Entry 6HW6 (X-ray diffraction, 2.70 A resolution); this record covers chains V and W of the 28 polymer chains in the assembly.

== Chain V ==
Molecule: Proteasome subunit beta type-2
Organism: Saccharomyces cerevisiae (strain ATCC 204508 / S288c)
Notes: EC 3.4.25.1
UniProt: P25043 (PSB2_YEAST); residues 1-232 here correspond to UniProt positions 30-261 (UniProt number = residue number + 29)
Amino-acid sequence (232 residues; each row starts with the number of its first residue):
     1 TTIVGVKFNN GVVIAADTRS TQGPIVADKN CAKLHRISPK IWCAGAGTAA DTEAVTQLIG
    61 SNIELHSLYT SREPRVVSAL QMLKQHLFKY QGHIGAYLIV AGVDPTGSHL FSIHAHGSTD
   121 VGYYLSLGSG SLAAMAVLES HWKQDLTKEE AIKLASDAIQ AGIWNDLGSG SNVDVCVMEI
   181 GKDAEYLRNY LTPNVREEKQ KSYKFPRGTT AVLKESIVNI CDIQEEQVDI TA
Disordered / not traced: 223-232
Glycans and other covalent adducts: compound GT5 linked to Thr1
Curated features (UniProtKB/Swiss-Prot):
  - active site: Thr1 (Nucleophile)

== Chain W ==
Molecule: Proteasome subunit beta type-3
Organism: Saccharomyces cerevisiae (strain ATCC 204508 / S288c)
Notes: EC 3.4.25.1
UniProt: P25451 (PSB3_YEAST); residues 0-204 here correspond to UniProt positions 1-205 (UniProt number = residue number + 1)
Amino-acid sequence (205 residues; row label = number of the first residue in the row; numbering starts at 0):
     0 MSDPSSINGG IVVAMTGKDC VAIACDLRLG SQSLGVSNKF EKIFHYGHVF LGITGLATDV
    60 TTLNEMFRYK TNLYKLKEER AIEPETFTQL VSSSLYERRF GPYFVGPVVA GINSKSGKPF
   120 IAGFDLIGCI DEAKDFIVSG TASDQLFGMC ESLYEPNLEP EDLFETISQA LLNAADRDAL
   180 SGWGAVVYII KKDEVVKRYL KMRQD
Disordered / not traced: 0
Curated features (UniProtKB/Swiss-Prot):
  - modified residue: Ser30 (Phosphoserine)
  - cross-link: Lys69 (Glycyl lysine isopeptide (Lys-Gly) (interchain with G-Cter in ubiquitin))

== Interface between chain V and chain W ==
Pairs across the interface (53):
  Ile25(V) - Asp143(W)
  Ile25(V) - Phe146(W)  hydrophobic
  Val26(V) - Phe146(W)
  Ala27(V) - Asp130(W)
  Asp28(V) - Asp130(W)
  Asp28(V) - Glu131(W)
  Lys29(V) - Glu150(W)  salt bridge
  Ala49(V) - Cys128(W)  hydrophobic
  Ala50(V) - Tyr95(W)
  Ala50(V) - Ile126(W)  hydrophobic
  Ala50(V) - Cys128(W)
  Asp51(V) - Tyr95(W)  hydrogen bond
  Asp51(V) - Arg98(W)  salt bridge
  Ala54(V) - Tyr95(W)
  Tyr90(V) - Phe99(W)  hydrophobic
  His93(V) - Arg98(W)  hydrogen bond (backbone-side chain)
  His93(V) - Phe99(W)
  Ile94(V) - Phe99(W)  hydrophobic
  Arg196(V) - Glu150(W)  salt bridge
  Lys199(V) - Glu150(W)
  Lys199(V) - Ser151(W)
  Lys199(V) - Tyr153(W)  hydrogen bond (side chain-backbone)
  Ser202(V) - Glu154(W)  hydrogen bond
  Tyr203(V) - Ser151(W)
  Lys204(V) - Glu154(W)
  Phe205(V) - Gln168(W)
  Arg207(V) - Glu160(W)
  Arg207(V) - Asp161(W)  salt bridge
  Gly208(V) - Glu164(W)  hydrogen bond (backbone-side chain)
  Thr209(V) - Glu164(W)
  Thr210(V) - Glu164(W)  hydrogen bond
  Thr210(V) - Ser167(W)
  Thr210(V) - Gln168(W)  hydrogen bond
  Ala211(V) - Leu199(W)
  Ala211(V) - Lys200(W)  hydrogen bond (backbone-backbone)
  Val212(V) - Phe163(W)  hydrophobic
  Val212(V) - Tyr198(W)
  Leu213(V) - Tyr198(W)  hydrogen bond (backbone-backbone)
  Leu213(V) - Leu199(W)
  Leu213(V) - Lys200(W)
  Lys214(V) - Lys196(W)
  Lys214(V) - Arg197(W)
  Lys214(V) - Tyr198(W)  hydrogen bond (backbone-backbone)
  Glu215(V) - Lys196(W)
  Glu215(V) - Arg197(W)  salt bridge
  Ser216(V) - Val195(W)
  Ser216(V) - Lys196(W)  hydrogen bond (backbone-backbone)
  Ile217(V) - Glu193(W)
  Ile217(V) - Val194(W)
  Val218(V) - Val194(W)  hydrogen bond (backbone-backbone)
  Val218(V) - Lys196(W)
  Ile220(V) - Val194(W)  hydrophobic
  Asp222(V) - Lys74(W)  salt bridge
Also at the interface, not in a pair above, chain V (34 interface residues in all): Thr48, Asn219
Also at the interface, not in a pair above, chain W (37 interface residues in all): His44, Gly46, Phe49, Asp124, Leu152, Glu158, Leu171, Tyr187, Asp192

== Summary ==
34 residues of chain V and 37 residues of chain W are in contact, with 12 hydrogen bonds and 6 salt bridges.
Among the polar pairs are Lys29(V)-Glu150(W), Asp51(V)-Arg98(W) and Arg196(V)-Glu150(W). Curated annotation
(UniProt) lists active-site residue Thr1(V) on chain V.
Here chain V is Proteasome subunit beta type-2 and chain W is Proteasome subunit beta type-3, both from
Saccharomyces cerevisiae (strain ATCC 204508 / S288c). Entry 6HW6 (Yeast 20S proteasome in complex with 20)
was determined by X-ray diffraction (same publication as 6HTB, 6HTC, 6HTD, 6HTP, 6HTR, 6HUB and 30 further
entries).
